PDB entry 7OUN | X-ray diffraction, 1.90 A resolution | chains A and B

Chain A:
Molecule: Programmed cell death 1 ligand 1
Source organism: Homo sapiens
UniProt: Q9NZQ7 (PD1L1_HUMAN); residues 17-134 here = UniProt positions 17-134
Amino-acid sequence (129 residues; each row starts with the number of its first residue):
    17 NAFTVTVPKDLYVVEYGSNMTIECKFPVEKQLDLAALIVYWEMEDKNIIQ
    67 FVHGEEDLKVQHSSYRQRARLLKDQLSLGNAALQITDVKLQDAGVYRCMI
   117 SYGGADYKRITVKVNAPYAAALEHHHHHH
Unresolved in the structure: 17, 135-145
Differences from the reference sequence: expression tag (135-145)
Curated features (UniProtKB/Swiss-Prot):
  - glycosylation: Asn35 (N-linked (GlcNAc...) asparagine)
Disulfide bonds: Cys40-Cys114

Chain B:
Molecule: macrocyclic peptide
Amino-acid sequence (14 residues; each row starts with the number of its first residue; numbering starts at 0):
     0 AFLFVIRDRVFRCG
Glycans and other covalent adducts: covalent link Ala0-Cys12

How chain A and chain B interact:
Pairs across the interface (20):
  Tyr56(A) with Phe1(B); Phe10(B), hydrophobic; Arg11(B)
  Glu58(A) with Phe10(B)
  Gln66(A) with Cys12(B); Gly13(B)
  Val76(A) with Gly13(B)
  Arg113(A) with Arg8(B)
  Met115(A) with Phe3(B), hydrophobic; Ile5(B), hydrophobic; Phe10(B), hydrophobic
  Ser117(A) with Phe3(B)
  Ala121(A) with Ile5(B), hydrophobic
  Asp122(A) with Ile5(B); Arg6(B), salt bridge
  Tyr123(A) with Ile5(B); Arg6(B), hydrogen bond (backbone-side chain); Arg8(B); Phe10(B), hydrophobic
  Lys124(A) with Arg6(B)
Interface residues without a listed pair, chain A (12 interface residues in all): Ile54
Interface features reported in the paper:
  - specific contacts: Glu58(A)-Phe10(B), Glu58(A)-Val9(B) (water-mediated contact), Arg113(A)-Arg8(B), Met115(A)-Phe3(B), Met115(A)-Phe10(B), Asp122(A)-Arg6(B) (hydrogen bond), Tyr123(A)-Phe10(B) (pi stacking), Tyr123(A)-Arg8(B) (hydrophobic contact), Tyr123(A)-Arg6(B) (backbone contact)
  - interface residues, chain A: Ile54(A), Tyr56(A), Val76(A), Arg113(A), Met115(A), Ser117(A), Ala121(A)
  - interface residues, chain B: Ile5(B)

Summary:
12 residues of chain A face 9 of chain B across their interface; the contacts include 1 hydrogen bond and 1
salt bridge. Polar pairs include Asp122(A)-Arg6(B) and Tyr123(A)-Arg6(B). The paper describes contacts between
Glu58(A) and Phe10(B), Arg113(A) and Arg8(B) and Met115(A) and Phe3(B) among others; a water-mediated contact
between Glu58(A) and Val9(B); a hydrogen bond between Asp122(A) and Arg6(B). From the paper: interface
residues Ile54(A), Tyr56(A) and Ile5(B) among others.
Here chain A is Programmed cell death 1 ligand 1 (Homo sapiens) and chain B is macrocyclic peptide. Entry 7OUN
(Structure of human PD-L1 in complex with macrocyclic inhibitor) was determined by X-ray diffraction.
